PDB entry 6D88 | X-ray diffraction, 2.85 A resolution | chains D and E of the 6 polymer chains in the assembly

[Chain D]
Protein: Tubulin beta chain
Source organism: Sus scrofa
Reference sequence: A0A287AGU7 (A0A287AGU7_PIG); numbering as in UniProt (aligned over 1-445)
Amino-acid sequence (445 residues; each row starts with the number of its first residue):
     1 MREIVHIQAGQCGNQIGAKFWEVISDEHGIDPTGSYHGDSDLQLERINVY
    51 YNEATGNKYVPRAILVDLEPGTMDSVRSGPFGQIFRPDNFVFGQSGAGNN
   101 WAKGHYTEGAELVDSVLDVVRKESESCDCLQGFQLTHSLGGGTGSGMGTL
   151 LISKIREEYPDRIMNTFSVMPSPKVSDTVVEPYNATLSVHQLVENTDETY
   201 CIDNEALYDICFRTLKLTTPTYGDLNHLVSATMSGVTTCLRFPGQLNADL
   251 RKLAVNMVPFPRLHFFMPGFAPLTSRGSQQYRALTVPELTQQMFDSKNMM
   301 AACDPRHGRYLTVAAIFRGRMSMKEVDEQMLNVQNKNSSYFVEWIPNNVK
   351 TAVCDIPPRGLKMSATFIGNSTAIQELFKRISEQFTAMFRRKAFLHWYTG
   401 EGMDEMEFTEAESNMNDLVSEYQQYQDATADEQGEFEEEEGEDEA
Not modelled in the structure: 274-283, 432-445
Ligand contacts:
  - G9K ([2-(1H-indol-3-yl)-1H-imidazol-4-yl](8-methoxy-1,4-benzodioxin-6-yl)methanone): Tyr-200, Val-236, Cys-239, Leu-240, Leu-246, Ala-248, Asp-249, Lys-252, Leu-253, Asn-256, Met-257, Thr-312, Val-313, Ala-314, Ala-315, Ile-316, Asn-347, Asn-348, Val-349, Lys-350, Ala-352, Ile-368
  - GDP (guanosine-5'-diphosphate): Gly-10, Gln-11, Cys-12, Gln-15, Ile-16, Asp-67, Ala-97, Asn-99, Ser-138, Gly-140, Gly-141, Gly-142, Thr-143, Gly-144, Val-169, Pro-171, Val-175, Ser-176, Glu-181, Asn-204, Leu-207, Tyr-222, Leu-225, Asn-226, Val-229
From the paper describing this entry:
  - binding site for G9K: Cys-239, Leu-246, Asp-249, Leu-253, Asn-256, Met-257, Asn-347, Lys-350

[Chain E]
Protein: Stathmin-4
Source organism: Rattus norvegicus
Reference sequence: P63043 (STMN4_RAT); residues 5-145 here correspond to UniProt positions 49-189 (UniProt number = residue number + 44)
Amino-acid sequence (143 residues; row label = number of the first residue in the row):
     3 MADMEVIELNKCTSGQSFEVILKPPSFDGVPEFNASLPRRRDPSLEEIQK
    53 KLEAAEERRKYQEAELLKHLAEKREHEREVIQKAIEENNNFIKMAKEKLA
   103 QKMESNKENREAHLAAMLERLQEKDKHAEEVRKNKELKEEASR
Not modelled in the structure: 3-5, 29-43, 142-145
Sequence notes: expression tag (3-4)
Curated features (UniProtKB/Swiss-Prot):
  - modified residue: Ser-46 (Phosphoserine)

[Chain D / chain E interface]
Contacting residue pairs (24):
  Tyr-106(D) / His-129(E)  hydrogen bond
  Tyr-106(D) / Ala-130(E)  hydrophobic
  Tyr-106(D) / Val-133(E)  hydrophobic
  Tyr-106(D) / Arg-134(E)  hydrogen bond (backbone-side chain)
  Ala-110(D) / Arg-134(E)
  Ser-153(D) / Leu-123(E)
  Ser-153(D) / Lys-126(E)
  Lys-154(D) / Asp-127(E)  salt bridge
  Arg-156(D) / Leu-123(E)
  Glu-157(D) / Leu-120(E)
  Glu-157(D) / Leu-123(E)
  Glu-157(D) / Asp-127(E)
  Pro-160(D) / Leu-116(E)  hydrophobic
  Pro-160(D) / Met-119(E)
  Gln-191(D) / Lys-126(E)
  Gly-400(D) / Lys-137(E)
  Gly-400(D) / Lys-140(E)
  Glu-401(D) / Val-133(E)
  Glu-401(D) / Lys-137(E)
  Gly-402(D) / Val-133(E)
  Gly-402(D) / Asn-136(E)
  Gly-402(D) / Lys-137(E)
  Met-403(D) / Val-133(E)
  Glu-407(D) / His-129(E)  salt bridge
Interface residues without a listed pair, chain D (16 interface residues in all): Thr-107, Asp-161, Asn-195
Interface residues without a listed pair, chain E (15 interface residues in all): Arg-112, Gln-124

[Overview]
16 residues of chain D face 15 of chain E across their interface; the contacts include 2 hydrogen bonds and 2
salt bridges. Polar pairs include Lys-154(D)/Asp-127(E), Glu-407(D)/His-129(E) and Tyr-106(D)/His-129(E).
Chain D binds GDP and compound G9K. The paper reports a binding site for G9K at Cys-239(D), Leu-246(D) and
Asp-249(D) among others.
Chain D is Tubulin beta chain (Sus scrofa) and chain E is Stathmin-4 (Rattus norvegicus); the structure,
Tubulin-RB3_SLD-TTL in complex with compound 13f, was determined by X-ray diffraction.
